Entry 3US0 (X-ray diffraction, 2.50 A resolution); this record covers chains A and B of the 6 polymer chains in the assembly.

Chain A (and B):
Molecule: Tumor protein 63
Source organism: Homo sapiens
Notes: fragment: DNA binding domain; chain B of this document is another copy of the same molecule, construct and numbering; everything in this record applies to it too
UniProt: Q9H3D4 (P63_HUMAN); residues 127-323 here correspond to UniProt positions 166-362 (UniProt number = residue number + 39)
Amino-acid sequence (203 residues; numbered 121 to 323; the number before each row is that of its first residue):
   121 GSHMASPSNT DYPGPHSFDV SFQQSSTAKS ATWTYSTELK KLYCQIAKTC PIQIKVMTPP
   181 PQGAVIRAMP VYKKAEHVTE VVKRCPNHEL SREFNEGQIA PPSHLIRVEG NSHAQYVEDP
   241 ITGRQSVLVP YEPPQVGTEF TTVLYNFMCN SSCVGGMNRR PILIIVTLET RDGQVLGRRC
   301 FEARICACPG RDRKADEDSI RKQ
Not modelled in the structure: 121-125, 321-323 (chain B: 121-123, 144-149, 323)
Sequence notes: expression tag (121-126)
Bound ions: Zn2+: C205, H208, C269, C273
Swiss-Prot annotation at these positions:
  - DNA-binding region: D131 to Q323
  - region: R313 to Q323 (Interaction with HIPK2)
  - binding site (Zn(2+)): C205, H208, C269, C273
From the paper describing this entry:
  - self-association interface (contacts with another copy of this molecule); pairs are residue here / residue on that copy: T169-A195 (hydrogen bond), E196-T169 (hydrogen bond), E229-A195 (water-mediated contact), Q255-S128 (hydrogen bond), V256-R298 (backbone contact), T258-S128 (hydrogen bond), K193, G230, Y251
  - binding site for the 22-nt DNA strand: R311

Chain A / chain B interface:
Contacting residue pairs - 9 pairs, chain A then chain B:
  P206(A) with N207(B)
  N207(A) with C205(B); P206(B); N207(B), hydrogen bond (side chain-backbone); V274(B), hydrogen bond (side chain-backbone)
  L210(A) with P206(B), hydrophobic; L210(B), hydrophobic
  S211(A) with G275(B)
  V274(A) with N207(B), hydrogen bond (backbone-side chain)
Other interface residues (no listed pair), chain A (6 interface residues in all): G275

Overview:
The chain A/chain B interface involves 6 residues from each chain, with 3 hydrogen bonds. Polar contacts
include N207(A)-N207(B) and N207(A)-V274(B). UniProt lists a DNA-binding region and 4 Zn2+-binding residues on
chain A. From the paper: a binding site for the 22-nt DNA strand at R311(A); a self-association interface
involving T169(A), K193(A) and E196(A) among others.
Both chains are Tumor protein 63 (Homo sapiens). Entry 3US0 (Structure of p63 DNA Binding Domain in Complex
with a 22 Base Pair A/T Rich Response ...) was determined by X-ray diffraction (same publication as 3US1 and
3US2).
